PDB entry 5OR6 | X-ray diffraction, 2.40 A resolution | chains A and B

# Chain A
Protein: Abscisic acid receptor PYR1
Source organism: Arabidopsis thaliana
UniProtKB: O49686 (PYR1_ARATH); residue numbers follow UniProt; this construct covers 3-191
Amino-acid sequence (193 residues; numbered -1 to 191; the number before each row is that of its first residue; numbers below 1 keep their minus sign (Gly-1 is residue -1)):
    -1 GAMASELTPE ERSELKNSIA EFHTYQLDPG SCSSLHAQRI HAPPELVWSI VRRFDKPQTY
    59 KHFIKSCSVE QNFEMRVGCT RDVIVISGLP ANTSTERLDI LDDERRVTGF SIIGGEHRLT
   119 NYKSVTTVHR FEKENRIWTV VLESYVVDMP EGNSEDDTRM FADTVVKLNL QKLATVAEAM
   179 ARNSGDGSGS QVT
Disordered / not traced: -1 to 0, 69-70, 182-191
Construct notes: expression tag (-1 to 2)
Residues lining bound ligands: A4K ((E)-3-(trifluoromethyl)-5-[(1S)-2,6,6-trimethyl-1-oxidanyl-4-oxidanylidene-cyclohex-2-en-1-yl]pent-2-en-4-ynoic acid): Lys59, Phe61, Val83, Leu87, Pro88, Ala89, Thr91, Ser92, Glu94, Phe108, Ile110, His115, Leu117, Tyr120, Glu141, Phe159, Ala160, Val163, Val164, Asn167
UniProt features mapped onto this chain:
  - motif: Ser85 to Ala89 (Gate loop), His115 to Leu117 (Latch loop)
  - binding site (abscisate): Lys59, Ala89 to Glu94, Arg116 to Ser122, Glu141
  - site (Involved in interactions with PP2Cs): Pro88, Ser152
  - modified residue: Thr78 (Phosphothreonine)
  - mutagenesis: Lys59 (K59Q: Impaired ABA-mediated binding to PP2Cs), Thr78 (T78A: Reduced CARK1-mediated phosphorylation), Pro88 (P88S: Insensitivity to pyrabactin and impaired ABA-mediated binding to PP2Cs), Arg116 (R116G: Impaired ABA-mediated binding to PP2Cs), Ser152 (S152L: Insensitivity to pyrabactin and impaired ABA-mediated binding to PP2Cs), Arg157 (R157H: Reduced sensitivity to pyrabactin)

# Chain B
Protein: Protein phosphatase 2C 16
Source organism: Arabidopsis thaliana
Notes: EC 3.1.3.16
UniProtKB: Q9CAJ0 (P2C16_ARATH); numbering as in UniProt (aligned over 178-511)
Amino-acid sequence (337 residues; numbered 175 to 511; the number before each row is that of its first residue):
   175 GAMGRSVYEL DCIPLWGTVS IQGNRSEMED AFAVSPHFLK LPIKMLMGDH EGMSPSLTHL
   235 TGHFFGVYDG HGGHKVADYC RDRLHFALAE EIERIKDELC KRNTGEGRQV QWDKVFTSCF
   295 LTVDGEIEGK IGRAVVGSSD KVLEAVASET VGSTAVVALV CSSHIVVSNC GDSRAVLFRG
   355 KEAMPLSVDH KPDREDEYAR IENAGGKVIQ WQGARVFGVL AMSRSIGDRY LKPYVIPEPE
   415 VTFMPRSRED ECLILASDGL WDVMNNQEVC EIARRRILMW HKKNGAPPLA ERGKGIDPAC
   475 QAAADYLSML ALQKGSKDNI SIIVIDLKAQ RKFKTRT
Disordered / not traced: 175-184, 222-231, 271-282, 462-465, 506-511
Construct notes: expression tag (175-177)
Metal / ion sites: Mn2+ site 1: Asp243, Asp432, Asp492; Mn2+ site 2: Asp243, Gly244; Mn2+ site 3 near Asp432 (its only coordinating residue here)
UniProt features mapped onto this chain:
  - binding site (Mn(2+)): Asp243, Gly244, Asp432, Asp492
  - site: Trp385 (Lock)
  - mutagenesis: Gly246 (G246D: Reduced phosphatase activity, impaired affinity for PYR/PYL/RCAR receptors, and insensitivity to ABA)

# Chain A / chain B interface
Pairs across the interface (40):
  His60(A) - Ser322(B)
  His60(A) - Glu323(B)
  His60(A) - Thr324(B)  hydrogen bond (backbone-side chain)
  Phe61(A) - Thr324(B)
  Phe61(A) - Tyr404(B)
  Lys63(A) - Ser200(B)  hydrogen bond
  Lys63(A) - Glu201(B)  salt bridge
  Ile84(A) - Gly246(B)
  Ile84(A) - Thr324(B)
  Ser85(A) - Glu203(B)  hydrogen bond
  Ser85(A) - His245(B)
  Ser85(A) - Gly246(B)  hydrogen bond (side chain-backbone)
  Ser85(A) - Gly247(B)
  Gly86(A) - Arg389(B)  hydrogen bond (backbone-side chain)
  Gly86(A) - Val393(B)
  Leu87(A) - Arg389(B)
  Leu87(A) - Val393(B)  hydrophobic
  Pro88(A) - Trp385(B)
  Pro88(A) - Gln386(B)
  Pro88(A) - Arg389(B)
  Pro88(A) - Gly392(B)
  Pro88(A) - Val393(B)
  Arg116(A) - Trp385(B)
  Leu117(A) - Trp385(B)  hydrophobic
  Pro148(A) - Trp385(B)  hydrophobic
  Asn151(A) - Ile383(B)
  Asn151(A) - Gln384(B)  hydrogen bond (side chain-backbone)
  Asn151(A) - Trp385(B)
  Asp155(A) - Ile383(B)
  Asp155(A) - Trp385(B)
  Thr156(A) - Trp385(B)
  Met158(A) - Lys381(B)
  Met158(A) - Ile383(B)  hydrophobic
  Met158(A) - Phe391(B)  hydrophobic
  Phe159(A) - Trp385(B)  hydrophobic
  Phe159(A) - Phe391(B)
  Phe159(A) - Gly392(B)
  Thr162(A) - Phe391(B)
  Leu166(A) - Thr324(B)
  Leu166(A) - Tyr404(B)  hydrophobic
Also at the interface, not in a pair above, chain B (20 interface residues in all): Leu394

# Overview
Chain A and chain B form an interface of 18 and 20 residues respectively; the contacts include 6 hydrogen
bonds and 1 salt bridge. Polar pairs include Lys63(A)-Glu201(B), His60(A)-Thr324(B) and Lys63(A)-Ser200(B).
Bound to chain A: compound A4K.
Chain A is Abscisic acid receptor PYR1 and chain B is Protein phosphatase 2C 16, both from Arabidopsis
thaliana; the structure, Crystal structures of PYR1/HAB1 in complex with synthetic analogues of Abscisic Acid,
was determined by X-ray diffraction together with 5OR2 from the same study.
